9KHY - chains h and A of the 30 polymer chains in the assembly; structure by electron microscopy, 3.40 A resolution.

[Chain h]
Molecule: Tail sheath protein
Source organism: Escherichia phage Mu
UniProtKB: P79678 (TSP_BPMU); numbering as in UniProt (aligned over 1-495)
Sequence (495 residues; numbered 1 to 495; the number before each row is that of its first residue):
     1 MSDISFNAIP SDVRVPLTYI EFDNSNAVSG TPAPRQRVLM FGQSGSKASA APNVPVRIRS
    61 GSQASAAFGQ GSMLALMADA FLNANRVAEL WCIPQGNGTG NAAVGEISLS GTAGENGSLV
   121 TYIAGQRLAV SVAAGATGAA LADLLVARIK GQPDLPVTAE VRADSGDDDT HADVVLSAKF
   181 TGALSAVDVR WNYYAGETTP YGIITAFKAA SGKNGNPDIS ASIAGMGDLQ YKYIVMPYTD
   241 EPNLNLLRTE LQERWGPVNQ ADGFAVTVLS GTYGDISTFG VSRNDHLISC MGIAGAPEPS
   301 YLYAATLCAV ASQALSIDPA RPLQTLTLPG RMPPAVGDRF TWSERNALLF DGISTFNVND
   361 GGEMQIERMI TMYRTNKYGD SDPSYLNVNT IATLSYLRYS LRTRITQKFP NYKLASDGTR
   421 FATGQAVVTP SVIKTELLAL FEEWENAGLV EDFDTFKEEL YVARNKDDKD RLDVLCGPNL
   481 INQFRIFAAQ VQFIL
Unresolved in the structure: 1

[Chain A]
Molecule: Tail tube protein
Source organism: Escherichia phage Mu
UniProtKB: P79679 (TUBE_BPMU); numbering as in UniProt (aligned over 1-118)
Sequence (118 residues; row label = number of the first residue in the row):
     1 MAGNQRQGVA FIRVNGMELE SMEGASFTPS GITREEVTGS RVYGWKGKPR AAKVECKIPG
    61 GGPIGLDEII DWENITVEFQ ADTGETWMLA NAWQADEPKN DGGEISLVLM AKQSKRIA
Unresolved in the structure: 1

[Interface between chain h and chain A]
Residue-residue contacts - 12 pairs, chain h then chain A:
  Lys408(h) - Asn15(A)
  Lys408(h) - Thr76(A)
  Phe421(h) - Arg13(A)
  Thr423(h) - Glu18(A)
  Thr435(h) - Met88(A)
  Thr435(h) - Ile117(A)
  Leu438(h) - Ile117(A)  hydrophobic
  Ala439(h) - Met88(A)
  Glu442(h) - Met88(A)
  Glu442(h) - Lys115(A)
  Phe453(h) - Lys115(A)
  Lys457(h) - Ala118(A)
Interface residues without a listed pair, chain h (17 interface residues in all): Phe409, Tyr412, Ala422, Gln425, Ala426, Val432, Glu436, Glu443
Interface residues without a listed pair, chain A (13 interface residues in all): Met17, Glu78, Ala90, Asn91, Gln113

[Overview]
17 residues of chain h and 13 residues of chain A are in contact.
Chain h is Tail sheath protein and chain A is Tail tube protein, both from Escherichia phage Mu; the
structure, Terminator and trunk structure of Escherichia phage Mu, was determined by electron microscopy (same
publication as 9LJ8, 9JOD, 9KHX, 9KI1 and 9KNU).
